5DS3 - chain A; structure by X-ray diffraction, 2.60 A resolution.

[Chain A]
Molecule: Poly [ADP-ribose] polymerase 1
From: Homo sapiens
Notes: EC 2.4.2.30; fragment: catalytic domain
UniProtKB: P09874 (PARP1_HUMAN); residues 788-1012 here = UniProt positions 788-1012
Amino-acid sequence (271 residues; numbered 742 to 1012; the number before each row is that of its first residue):
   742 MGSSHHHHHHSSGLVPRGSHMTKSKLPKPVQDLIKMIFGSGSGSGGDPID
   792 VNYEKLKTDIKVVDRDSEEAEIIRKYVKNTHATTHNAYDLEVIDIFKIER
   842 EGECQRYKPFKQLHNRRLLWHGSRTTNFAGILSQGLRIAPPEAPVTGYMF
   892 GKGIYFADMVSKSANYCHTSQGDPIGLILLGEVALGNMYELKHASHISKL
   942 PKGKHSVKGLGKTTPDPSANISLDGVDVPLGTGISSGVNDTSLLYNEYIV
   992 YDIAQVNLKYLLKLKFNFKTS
Not modelled in the structure: 742-764, 823-825, 1011-1012
Cystine bridges: Cys-845 forms a disulfide with the same residue of a neighbouring copy of this chain
Sequence notes: expression tag (742-787)
Ligand contacts: Olaparib (09L; 4-(3-{[4-(cyclopropylcarbonyl)piperazin-1-yl]carbonyl}-4-fluorobenzyl)phthalazin-1(2H)-one): Trp-861, His-862, Gly-863, Gly-876, Leu-877, Arg-878, Ile-879, Ala-880, Gly-888, Tyr-889, Gly-894, Ile-895, Tyr-896, Phe-897, Ala-898, Lys-903, Ser-904, Tyr-907, Glu-988
Swiss-Prot annotation at these positions:
  - active site: Glu-988 (For poly [ADP-ribose] polymerase activity)
  - binding site (NAD(+)): His-862 to Ser-864, Gly-871, Arg-878, Ser-904
  - mutagenesis: Leu-797 (L797P: 1.5% of wild-type activity), His-826 (H826A: Strongly reduced serine ADP-ribosylation, caused by abolished interaction with HPF1; H826E: Decreased polymerase activity, leading to the production of short poly-ADP-ribose chains), Pro-850 to Phe-851 (Abolished interaction with TIMELESS), His-862 (H862A: Poly-ADP-ribosyltransferase activity is impaired while mono-ADP-ribosyltransferase activity is not affected; produces a mixture of short and mono ADP-ribose chains), Arg-865 (R865A: Increased affinity for DNA damage sites), Asn-868 (N868S: 4% of wild-type activity), Ala-870 (A870S/L: Increased DNA-independent poly-ADP-ribosyltransferase activity), Gly-871 (G871L: Increased DNA-independent poly-ADP-ribosyltransferase activity; G871S: Does not affect DNA-independent poly-ADP-ribosyltransferase activity), Pro-882 (P882G: Does not affect DNA-independent poly-ADP-ribosyltransferase activity), Glu-883 to Thr-887 (Does not affect DNA-independent poly-ADP-ribosyltransferase activity), Glu-883 (E883Q: Does not affect ADP-ribosyltransferase activity), Pro-885 (P885G/S: Does not affect DNA-independent poly-ADP-ribosyltransferase activity), 12 further mutagenesis entries in UniProt
From the paper describing this entry:
  - mutagenesis - P882G, P885G, P885S: unchanged catalytic activity (DNA-independent activity)

[Summary]
Chain A binds Olaparib. Curated annotation (UniProt) lists active-site residue Glu-988, 6 NAD+-binding
residues and 27 mutagenesis sites. From the paper: P882G, P885G and P885S leave catalytic activity
(DNA-independent activity) unchanged.
Chain A is Poly [ADP-ribose] polymerase 1 (Homo sapiens); the structure, Crystal structure of constitutively
active PARP-1, was determined by X-ray diffraction, deposited together with 5DSY.
